Entry 6OY7 (X-ray diffraction, 3.04 A resolution); this record covers chains D and F of the 9 polymer chains in the assembly.

[Chain D]
Name: DNA-directed RNA polymerase subunit beta'
Source organism: Thermus thermophilus
Notes: EC 2.7.7.6
UniProt: Q8RQE8 (RPOC_THET8); residues 1-1524 here = UniProt positions 1-1524
Amino-acid sequence (1524 residues; numbered 1 to 1524; the number before each row is that of its first residue):
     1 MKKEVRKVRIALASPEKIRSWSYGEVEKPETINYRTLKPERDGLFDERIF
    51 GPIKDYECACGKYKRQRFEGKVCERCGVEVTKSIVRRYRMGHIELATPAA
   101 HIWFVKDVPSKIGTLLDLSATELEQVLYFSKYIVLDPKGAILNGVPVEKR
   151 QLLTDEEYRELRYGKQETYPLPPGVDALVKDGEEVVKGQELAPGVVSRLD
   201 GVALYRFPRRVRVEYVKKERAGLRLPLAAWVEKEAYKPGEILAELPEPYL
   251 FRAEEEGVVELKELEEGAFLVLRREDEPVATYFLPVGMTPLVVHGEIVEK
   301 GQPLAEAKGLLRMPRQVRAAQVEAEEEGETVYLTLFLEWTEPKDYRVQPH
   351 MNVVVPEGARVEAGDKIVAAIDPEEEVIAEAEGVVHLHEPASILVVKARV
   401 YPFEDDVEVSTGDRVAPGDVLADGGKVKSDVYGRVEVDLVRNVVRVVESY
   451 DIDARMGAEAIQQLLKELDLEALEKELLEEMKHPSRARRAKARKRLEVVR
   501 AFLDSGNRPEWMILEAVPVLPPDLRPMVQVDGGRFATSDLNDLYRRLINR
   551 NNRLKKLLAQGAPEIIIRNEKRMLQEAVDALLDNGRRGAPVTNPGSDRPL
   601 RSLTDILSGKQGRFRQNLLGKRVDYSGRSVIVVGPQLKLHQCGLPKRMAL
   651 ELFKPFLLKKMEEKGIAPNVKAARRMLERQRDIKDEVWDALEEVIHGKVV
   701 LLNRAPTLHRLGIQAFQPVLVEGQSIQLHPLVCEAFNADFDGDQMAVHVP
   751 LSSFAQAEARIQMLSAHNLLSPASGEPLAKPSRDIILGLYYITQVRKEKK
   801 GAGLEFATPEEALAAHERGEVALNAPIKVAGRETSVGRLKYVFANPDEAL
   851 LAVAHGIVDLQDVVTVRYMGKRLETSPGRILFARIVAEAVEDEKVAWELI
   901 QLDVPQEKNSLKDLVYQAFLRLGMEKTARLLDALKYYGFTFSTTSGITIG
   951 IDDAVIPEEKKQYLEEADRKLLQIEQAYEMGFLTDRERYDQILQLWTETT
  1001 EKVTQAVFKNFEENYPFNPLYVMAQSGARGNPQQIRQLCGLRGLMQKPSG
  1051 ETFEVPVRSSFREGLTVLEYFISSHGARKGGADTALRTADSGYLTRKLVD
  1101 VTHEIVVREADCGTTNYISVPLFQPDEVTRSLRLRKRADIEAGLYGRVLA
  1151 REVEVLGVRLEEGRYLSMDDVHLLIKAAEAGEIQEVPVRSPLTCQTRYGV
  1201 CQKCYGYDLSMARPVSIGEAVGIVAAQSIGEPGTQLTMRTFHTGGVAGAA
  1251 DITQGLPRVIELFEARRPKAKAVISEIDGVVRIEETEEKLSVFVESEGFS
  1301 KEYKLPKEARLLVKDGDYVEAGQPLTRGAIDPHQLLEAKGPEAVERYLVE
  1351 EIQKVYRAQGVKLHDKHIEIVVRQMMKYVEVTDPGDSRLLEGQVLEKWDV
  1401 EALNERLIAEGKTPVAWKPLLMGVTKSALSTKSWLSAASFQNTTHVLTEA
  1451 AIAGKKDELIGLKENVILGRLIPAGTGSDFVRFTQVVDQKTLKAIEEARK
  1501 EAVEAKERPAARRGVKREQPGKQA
Not modelled in the structure: 1-2, 1238-1252, 1503-1524
Bound ions: Zn2+ site 1: Cys58, Cys60, Cys73, Cys76; Mg2+ site 1: Asp739, Asp741, Asp743 (shared with 1 residue of chain I); Mg2+ site 2: Lys840 (shared with 1 residue of chain B); Zn2+ site 2: Cys1112, Cys1194, Cys1201, Cys1204
Small-molecule neighbours: pyrophosphate (POP): Asn737, Asp739, Arg1029

[Chain F]
Name: RNA polymerase sigma factor SigA
Source organism: Thermus thermophilus
UniProt: Q72L95 (SIGA_THET2); residue numbers follow UniProt; this construct covers 1-423
Amino-acid sequence (423 residues; each row starts with the number of its first residue):
     1 MKKSKRKNAQAQEAQETEVLVQEEAEELPEFPEGEPDPDLEDPDLTLEDD
    51 LLDLPEEGEGLDLEEEEEDLPIPKISTSDPVRQYLHEIGQVPLLTLEEEV
   101 ELARKVEEGMEAIKKLSEITGLDPDLIREVVRAKILGSARVRHIPGLKET
   151 LDPKTVEEIDQKLKSLPKEHKRYLHIAREGEAARQHLIEANLRLVVSIAK
   201 KYTGRGLSFLDLIQEGNQGLIRAVEKFEYKRRFKFSTYATWWIRQAINRA
   251 IADQARTIRIPVHMVETINKLSRTARQLQQELGREPTYEEIAEAMGPGWD
   301 AKRVEETLKIAQEPVSLETPIGDEKDSFYGDFIPDEHLPSPVDAATQSLL
   351 SEELEKALSKLSEREAMVLKLRKGLIDGREHTLEEVGAFFGVTRERIRQI
   401 ENKALRKLKYHESRTRKLRDFLD
Not modelled in the structure: 1-77
Sequence notes: conflict Thr46 (Ala in Q72L95)
Swiss-Prot annotation at these positions:
  - DNA-binding region: Leu383 to Asn402 (H-T-H motif)
  - region: Ser78 to Ile113 (Sigma-70 factor domain-1)
  - motif: Asp211 to Gln214 (Interaction with polymerase core subunit RpoC)

[Chain D / chain F interface]
Contacting residue pairs (151):
  Glu30(D) with Arg259(F), salt bridge
  Thr31(D) with Thr257(F), hydrogen bond (side chain-backbone); Ile258(F)
  Ile32(D) with Ile258(F)
  Tyr34(D) with Ile258(F), hydrophobic; Ile260(F), hydrophobic; Pro261(F); Met264(F); Ile310(F), hydrophobic
  Arg35(D) with Ile310(F)
  Ile53(D) with His337(F)
  Arg65(D) with Leu375(F), hydrogen bond (side chain-backbone); Ile376(F); Asp377(F); Gly378(F)
  Gln66(D) with Ile376(F)
  Arg67(D) with Ile376(F); Asp377(F)
  Ser83(D) with His337(F), hydrogen bond
  Ile84(D) with Leu338(F), hydrophobic
  Tyr128(D) with Gln83(F)
  Phe129(D) with Gln83(F); Glu87(F)
  Ser130(D) with Gln83(F)
  Glu156(D) with Gln90(F), hydrogen bond
  Arg159(D) with Gln90(F)
  Arg206(D) with Glu101(F), salt bridge
  Phe207(D) with Glu97(F); Glu98(F); Glu101(F)
  Arg209(D) with Glu97(F), salt bridge
  His350(D) with Val100(F); Arg232(F)
  Asn352(D) with Arg104(F)
  Ile371(D) with Tyr229(F), hydrophobic; Lys230(F); Arg232(F)
  Asp372(D) with Arg232(F), salt bridge
  Ala391(D) with Glu97(F)
  Asp405(D) with Lys168(F)
  Asp406(D) with Lys168(F); Lys171(F), salt bridge; Arg172(F), salt bridge
  Val407(D) with Lys171(F), hydrogen bond (backbone-side chain); Arg172(F); His175(F)
  Glu408(D) with Lys164(F); Lys171(F), salt bridge
  Val409(D) with His175(F)
  Ser410(D) with Lys164(F); Leu174(F); His175(F), hydrogen bond; Arg178(F)
  Thr411(D) with His175(F); Arg178(F), hydrogen bond (backbone-side chain)
  Gly412(D) with Lys134(F); Arg178(F)
  Asp413(D) with Lys134(F); Lys164(F), salt bridge; Arg178(F), salt bridge
  Arg434(D) with Ile135(F), hydrogen bond (side chain-backbone)
  Val437(D) with His175(F); Glu179(F)
  Leu439(D) with Arg172(F); His175(F)
  Pro526(D) with Leu317(F), hydrophobic
  Met527(D) with Thr257(F); Ile258(F), hydrophobic
  Val530(D) with Tyr329(F); Ile333(F), hydrophobic
  Gly533(D) with Lys309(F)
  Arg534(D) with Gln312(F); Glu313(F), hydrogen bond (side chain-backbone)
  Phe535(D) with Pro314(F); Val315(F), hydrogen bond (backbone-backbone)
  Ala536(D) with Val315(F); Leu317(F), hydrophobic
  Thr537(D) with Val315(F), hydrogen bond (backbone-backbone); Ser316(F); Leu317(F), hydrogen bond (backbone-backbone)
  Ser538(D) with Leu317(F); Glu318(F), hydrogen bond
  Asp539(D) with Ser316(F), hydrogen bond; Glu318(F), hydrogen bond (backbone-side chain)
  Asp542(D) with Thr257(F), hydrogen bond
  Arg545(D) with Gln254(F), hydrogen bond (side chain-backbone); Arg256(F), hydrogen bond (side chain-backbone); Thr257(F)
  Asn549(D) with Gln254(F)
  Arg550(D) with Ser208(F); Asp211(F), salt bridge
  Arg553(D) with Asp211(F), salt bridge; Gln214(F); Glu215(F), salt bridge; Gln218(F)
  Lys555(D) with Arg142(F), hydrogen bond (backbone-side chain)
  Lys556(D) with Gln218(F)
  Leu557(D) with Gln214(F)
  Leu558(D) with Arg140(F); Arg142(F)
  Ala559(D) with Glu129(F); Arg142(F); Ile144(F), hydrophobic
  Gln560(D) with Arg132(F); Arg184(F), hydrogen bond (backbone-side chain); Arg222(F)
  Gly561(D) with Arg140(F); Arg184(F), hydrogen bond (backbone-side chain); Gln185(F), hydrogen bond (backbone-side chain)
  Ala562(D) with Arg140(F), hydrogen bond (backbone-side chain)
  Pro563(D) with Gln185(F); Ile188(F), hydrophobic; Glu189(F)
  Glu564(D) with Arg140(F), salt bridge
  Ile565(D) with Val91(F), hydrophobic; Glu189(F); Leu192(F), hydrophobic
  Ile566(D) with Leu192(F), hydrophobic; Gln214(F); Asn217(F)
  Ile567(D) with Arg140(F)
  Arg568(D) with Glu87(F), salt bridge
  Asn569(D) with Tyr84(F); Leu210(F); Gln214(F), hydrogen bond
  Glu570(D) with Gln214(F), hydrogen bond
  Arg572(D) with Pro80(F), hydrogen bond (side chain-backbone); Gln83(F); Tyr84(F); Glu87(F), salt bridge
  Met573(D) with Leu210(F), hydrophobic; Asp211(F); Gln214(F)
  Glu576(D) with Pro80(F)
  Arg587(D) with Ser78(F)
  Arg598(D) with Ser316(F), hydrogen bond; Glu318(F); Pro320(F)
  Arg601(D) with Glu318(F)
  Gln611(D) with Lys325(F); Asp326(F)
  Glu662(D) with Lys417(F), salt bridge
  Pro668(D) with Lys417(F)
  Asn669(D) with Lys417(F), hydrogen bond (side chain-backbone)
  Lys671(D) with Asp420(F), hydrogen bond (side chain-backbone); Phe421(F); Asp423(F), salt bridge
  Ala672(D) with Asp420(F)
  Arg674(D) with Val342(F)
  Arg675(D) with Asp420(F), hydrogen bond (side chain-backbone); Asp423(F), salt bridge
Interface residues without a listed pair, chain D (88 interface residues in all): Asp55, Arg162, Pro349, Phe403, Val528, Gly532, Pro594
Interface residues without a listed pair, chain F (92 interface residues in all): His86, Ile88, Leu96, Leu136, Pro145, Ile176, Gly206, Ile213, Ile221, Ala255, Thr319, Ser327, Phe328, Thr346, Arg416, Leu422

[Overview]
88 residues of chain D and 92 residues of chain F are in contact; the contacts include 30 hydrogen bonds and
18 salt bridges. Polar pairs include Glu30(D)-Arg259(F), Arg206(D)-Glu101(F) and Arg209(D)-Glu97(F). Bound to
chain D: pyrophosphate. Cys58(D), Cys60(D), Cys73(D) and Cys76(D) coordinate Zn2+ site 1.
Chain D is DNA-directed RNA polymerase subunit beta' and chain F is RNA polymerase sigma factor SigA, both
from Thermus thermophilus; the structure, X-ray crystal structure of a bacterial reiterative transcription
complex of pyrG promoter at 7 min, was determined by X-ray diffraction together with 6OVR, 6OVY, 6OW3, 6OY5,
6OY6, 6P70 and 6P71 from the same study.
